PDB entry 9JF5 | X-ray diffraction, 1.90 A resolution | chains A and E

Chain A:
Name: L-tryptophan decarboxylase PsiD-like domain-containing protein
Source organism: Aspergillus oryzae RIB40
Notes: EC 4.1.1.19
UniProtKB: Q2UAM5 (Q2UAM5_ASPOR); numbering as in UniProt (aligned over 1-442)
Amino-acid sequence (462 residues; row label = number of the first residue in the row; numbers below 1 keep their minus sign (Met-19 is residue -19)):
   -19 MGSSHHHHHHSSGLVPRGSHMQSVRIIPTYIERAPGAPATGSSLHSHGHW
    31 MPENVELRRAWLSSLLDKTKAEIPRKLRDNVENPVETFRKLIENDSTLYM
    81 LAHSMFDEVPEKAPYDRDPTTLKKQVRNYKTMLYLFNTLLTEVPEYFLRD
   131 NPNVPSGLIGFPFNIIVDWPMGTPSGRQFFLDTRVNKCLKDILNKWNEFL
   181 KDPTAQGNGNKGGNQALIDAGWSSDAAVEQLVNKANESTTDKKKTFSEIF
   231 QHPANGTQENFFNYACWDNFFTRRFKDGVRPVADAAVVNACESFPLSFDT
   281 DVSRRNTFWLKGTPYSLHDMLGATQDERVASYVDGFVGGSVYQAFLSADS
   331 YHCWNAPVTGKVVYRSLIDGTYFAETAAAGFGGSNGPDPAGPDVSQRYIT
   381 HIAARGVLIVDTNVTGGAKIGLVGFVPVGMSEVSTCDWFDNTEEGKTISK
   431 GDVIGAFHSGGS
Unresolved in the structure: -19 to 60, 442
Differences from the reference sequence: initiating methionine (-19); expression tag (-18 to 0)
Residues lining bound ligands: agmatine (AG2): Gly137, Leu138, Phe141, Asn144, Phe325, Leu326, Ala328, His332, Ala370, Gly371, Pro372, Asp373, Met410, Ser411, Val413

Chain E:
Name: L-tryptophan decarboxylase PsiD-like domain-containing protein
Source organism: Aspergillus oryzae RIB40
Notes: EC 4.1.1.19
UniProtKB: Q2UAM5 (Q2UAM5_ASPOR); residues 503-543 here correspond to UniProt positions 443-483 (UniProt number = residue number - 60)
Amino-acid sequence (42 residues; numbered 502 to 543; the number before each row is that of its first residue):
   502 XTHCLIFQRDAVKKLQFIPKAQYPEIATTNLAVNSELAKLTS
Unresolved in the structure: 543
Differences from the reference sequence: modified residue (502)
Modified residues: PYR (pyruvic acid) at position 502
Covalently attached groups: agmatine (AG2) linked to PYR_502

Chain A / chain E interface:
Pairs across the interface (120; chain A residue first):
  Lys214(A) - Asn531(E)
  Glu217(A) - Thr530(E)  hydrogen bond (backbone-side chain)
  Glu217(A) - Asn531(E)  hydrogen bond (side chain-backbone)
  Ser218(A) - Asn531(E)
  Ser218(A) - Leu532(E)
  Ser218(A) - Ala533(E)
  Thr219(A) - Ala533(E)
  Phe255(A) - Val534(E)  hydrophobic
  Arg260(A) - Ala533(E)
  Arg260(A) - Val534(E)
  Arg260(A) - Asn535(E)  hydrogen bond (backbone-side chain)
  Pro261(A) - Asn535(E)
  Val262(A) - Asn535(E)
  Ala263(A) - Asn535(E)  hydrogen bond (backbone-backbone)
  Ala263(A) - Ser536(E)
  Ala263(A) - Glu537(E)
  Ala265(A) - Glu537(E)
  Ala265(A) - Ala539(E)
  Ala266(A) - Ala539(E)  hydrogen bond (backbone-backbone)
  Ala266(A) - Leu541(E)  hydrophobic
  Val267(A) - Phe508(E)  hydrophobic
  Val267(A) - Glu537(E)
  Val267(A) - Leu538(E)  hydrogen bond (backbone-backbone)
  Val267(A) - Ala539(E)  hydrogen bond (backbone-backbone)
  Val268(A) - Asn535(E)
  Val268(A) - Ser536(E)
  Val268(A) - Leu538(E)
  Asn269(A) - Leu532(E)
  Asn269(A) - Ala533(E)
  Asn269(A) - Val534(E)
  Asn269(A) - Asn535(E)  hydrogen bond (backbone-backbone)
  Asn269(A) - Ser536(E)  hydrogen bond (backbone-backbone)
  Asn269(A) - Glu537(E)  hydrogen bond (side chain-backbone)
  Asn269(A) - Leu538(E)
  Ala270(A) - Val534(E)
  Cys271(A) - His504(E)
  Cys271(A) - Leu532(E)
  Cys271(A) - Val534(E)
  Glu272(A) - Asn531(E)
  Glu272(A) - Leu532(E)
  Glu272(A) - Ala533(E)
  Glu272(A) - Val534(E)  hydrogen bond (side chain-backbone)
  Ser273(A) - His504(E)
  Ser273(A) - Asn531(E)
  Ser273(A) - Leu532(E)  hydrogen bond (backbone-backbone)
  Phe274(A) - Ala528(E)
  Phe274(A) - Thr529(E)
  Phe274(A) - Thr530(E)
  Phe274(A) - Asn531(E)  hydrogen bond (backbone-side chain)
  Pro275(A) - Lys521(E)
  Pro275(A) - Pro525(E)  hydrophobic
  Pro275(A) - Ala528(E)  hydrophobic
  Pro275(A) - Leu532(E)  hydrophobic
  Leu276(A) - Pro525(E)
  Ser277(A) - Pro525(E)
  Phe278(A) - Phe518(E)  hydrophobic
  Phe278(A) - Ala522(E)
  Phe278(A) - Gln523(E)
  Phe278(A) - Pro525(E)
  Asp281(A) - Arg510(E)  salt bridge
  Met300(A) - Ile507(E)  hydrophobic
  Leu301(A) - Ile507(E)  hydrophobic
  Gly315(A) - Gln509(E)  hydrogen bond (backbone-side chain)
  Phe316(A) - Ile507(E)  hydrophobic
  Phe316(A) - Phe508(E)
  Phe316(A) - Gln509(E)
  Gly318(A) - Arg510(E)  hydrogen bond (backbone-side chain)
  Gly319(A) - Phe508(E)
  Gly319(A) - Arg510(E)
  Ser320(A) - Leu506(E)
  Ser320(A) - Ile507(E)
  Ser320(A) - Phe508(E)  hydrogen bond (backbone-backbone)
  Ser320(A) - Val513(E)
  Val321(A) - Cys505(E)  hydrophobic
  Val321(A) - Leu506(E)
  Tyr322(A) - His504(E)
  Tyr322(A) - Cys505(E)
  Tyr322(A) - Leu506(E)  hydrogen bond (backbone-backbone)
  Tyr322(A) - Ala522(E)
  Tyr322(A) - Leu532(E)
  Gln323(A) - Thr503(E)  hydrogen bond
  Gln323(A) - His504(E)
  Gln323(A) - Cys505(E)
  Ala324(A) - Thr503(E)  hydrogen bond (backbone-side chain)
  Ala324(A) - His504(E)  hydrogen bond (backbone-side chain)
  Phe325(A) - PYR_502(E)
  Leu326(A) - PYR_502(E)  hydrogen bond (backbone-backbone)
  Leu326(A) - His504(E)
  Ser330(A) - Asn531(E)  hydrogen bond
  Tyr331(A) - Val534(E)  hydrophobic
  Asn335(A) - Val534(E)
  Asn335(A) - Asn535(E)  hydrogen bond
  Gln376(A) - Thr503(E)  hydrogen bond
  Thr380(A) - Cys505(E)
  Ala398(A) - Leu541(E)
  Lys399(A) - Lys515(E)  hydrogen bond (backbone-side chain)
  Ile400(A) - Ala512(E)
  Ile400(A) - Leu541(E)  hydrophobic
  Gly401(A) - Gln509(E)
  Leu402(A) - Gln509(E)  hydrogen bond (backbone-side chain)
  Val403(A) - Ile507(E)
  Gly404(A) - Cys505(E)
  Gly404(A) - Leu506(E)
  Gly404(A) - Ile507(E)  hydrogen bond (backbone-backbone)
  Phe405(A) - His504(E)
  Phe405(A) - Cys505(E)
  Phe405(A) - Leu506(E)  hydrophobic
  Val406(A) - His504(E)
  Val406(A) - Cys505(E)  hydrogen bond (backbone-backbone)
  Val406(A) - Ile507(E)  hydrophobic
  Pro407(A) - Thr503(E)
  Pro407(A) - His504(E)
  Val408(A) - PYR_502(E)
  Val408(A) - Thr503(E)  hydrogen bond (backbone-backbone)
  Met410(A) - PYR_502(E)
  Met410(A) - Thr503(E)
  Val413(A) - PYR_502(E)
  Gly431(A) - Asn535(E)
  Phe437(A) - PYR_502(E)
  Phe437(A) - Thr503(E)
Also at the interface, not in a pair above, chain A (64 interface residues in all): Tyr295, Leu297, Val317, His332, Pro337, Ile379, Gly409
Also at the interface, not in a pair above, chain E (32 interface residues in all): Leu516, Lys540

Summary:
64 residues of chain A face 32 of chain E across their interface, with 29 hydrogen bonds and 1 salt bridge.
Polar pairs include Asp281(A)-Arg510(E), Glu217(A)-Thr530(E) and Glu217(A)-Asn531(E). Bound to chain A:
agmatine. Covalently linked agmatine: at PYR_502(E).
Chain A is L-tryptophan decarboxylase PsiD-like domain-containing protein and chain E is L-tryptophan
decarboxylase PsiD-like domain-containing protein, both from Aspergillus oryzae RIB40; the structure, Arginine
decarboxylase in Aspergillus oryzae complexed with arginine, was determined by X-ray diffraction together with
9JER and 9JFN from the same study.
